8SDF - chains Z and L of the 3 polymer chains in the assembly; structure by X-ray diffraction, 1.79 A resolution.

# Chain Z
Name: Spike protein S1
From: Severe acute respiratory syndrome coronavirus 2
Notes: fragment: Receptor binding domain
UniProt: P0DTC2 (SPIKE_SARS2); residue numbers follow UniProt; this construct covers 333-530
Amino-acid sequence (205 residues; numbered 333 to 537; the number before each row is that of its first residue):
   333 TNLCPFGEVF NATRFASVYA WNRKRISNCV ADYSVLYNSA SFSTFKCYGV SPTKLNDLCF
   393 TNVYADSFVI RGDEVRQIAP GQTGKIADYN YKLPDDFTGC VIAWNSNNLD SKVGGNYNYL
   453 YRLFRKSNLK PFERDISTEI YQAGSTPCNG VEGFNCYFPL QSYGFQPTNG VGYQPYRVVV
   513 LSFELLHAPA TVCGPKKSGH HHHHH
Unresolved in the structure: 528-537
Differences from the reference sequence: expression tag (531-537)
Disulfide bonds: Cys336-Cys361, Cys379-Cys432, Cys391-Cys525, Cys480-Cys488
Glycans and other covalent adducts: glycan linked to Asn343
What the authors report for this chain:
  - post-translational modification sites: Asn343

# Chain L
Name: Neutralizing antibody CC25.4 light chain
From: Homo sapiens
Notes: antibody fragment or engineered binder
Amino-acid sequence (217 residues; row label = number of the first residue in the row; note: 1 number in that range is skipped by the numbering (no residue carries it; nothing is unmodelled there); a row labelled like 27A-27B holds insertion residues (27A, then the next letters in order)):
     1 QSVLTQPPS
    11 ASGTPGQRVT ISCSGSS
27A-27B SN
    28 IGSNTVNWYQ QLPGTAPKLL IYSNNQRPSG VPDRFSGSKS GTSASLAISG LQSEDEADYY
    88 CAAWDDSL
95A-95C NGY
    96 VVFGGGTKLT V
  106A L
   107 GQPKAAPSVT LFPPSSEELQ ANKATLVCLI SDFYPGAVTV AWKADSSPVK AGVETTTPSK
   167 QSNNKYAASS YLSLTPEQWK SHRSYSCQVT HEGSTVEKTV APTECS
Unresolved in the structure: 210-212
Disulfide bonds: Cys23-Cys88, Cys134-Cys193

# Chain Z / chain L interface
Residue-residue contacts (13; chain Z residue first):
  Lys462(Z) - Asn31(L)  hydrogen bond
  Lys462(Z) - Asp93(L)  salt bridge
  Ile468(Z) - Tyr49(L)  hydrophobic
  Ile468(Z) - Gln53(L)
  Ser469(Z) - Ser50(L)
  Ser469(Z) - Asn52(L)
  Ser469(Z) - Gln53(L)
  Thr470(Z) - Asn52(L)  hydrogen bond (backbone-side chain)
  Thr470(Z) - Gln53(L)  hydrogen bond
  Glu471(Z) - Asn51(L)
  Glu471(Z) - Asn52(L)
  Glu471(Z) - Ser65(L)
  Glu471(Z) - Lys66(L)  hydrogen bond (side chain-backbone)
Interface residues without a listed pair, chain Z (6 interface residues in all): Glu465
Interface residues without a listed pair, chain L (11 interface residues in all): Ser30, Gly64

# Overview
The interface between chain Z and chain L involves 6 residues on one side and 11 on the other, with 4 hydrogen
bonds and 1 salt bridge. Among the polar pairs are Lys462(Z)-Asp93(L), Lys462(Z)-Asn31(L) and
Thr470(Z)-Asn52(L). The paper reports a modification site at Asn343(Z).
Chain Z is Spike protein S1 (Severe acute respiratory syndrome coronavirus 2) and chain L is Neutralizing
antibody CC25.4 light chain (Homo sapiens); the structure, Crystal structure of SARS-CoV-2 receptor binding
domain in complex with neutralizing antibody CC25.4, was determined by X-ray diffraction together with 8SDH,
8SIR and 8SIT from the same study.
